PDB entry 5NIL | electron microscopy, 5.30 A resolution (low resolution: residue-level contacts below are approximate; hydrogen-bond / salt-bridge calls are withheld) | chains D and E of the 11 polymer chains in the assembly

# Chain D (and E)
Protein: Macrolide export protein MacA
Source organism: Escherichia coli (strain K12)
Notes: chain E of this document is another copy of the same molecule, construct and numbering; everything in this record applies to it too
UniProt: P75830 (MACA_ECOLI); residue numbers follow UniProt; this construct covers 1-371
Sequence (371 residues; row label = number of the first residue in the row):
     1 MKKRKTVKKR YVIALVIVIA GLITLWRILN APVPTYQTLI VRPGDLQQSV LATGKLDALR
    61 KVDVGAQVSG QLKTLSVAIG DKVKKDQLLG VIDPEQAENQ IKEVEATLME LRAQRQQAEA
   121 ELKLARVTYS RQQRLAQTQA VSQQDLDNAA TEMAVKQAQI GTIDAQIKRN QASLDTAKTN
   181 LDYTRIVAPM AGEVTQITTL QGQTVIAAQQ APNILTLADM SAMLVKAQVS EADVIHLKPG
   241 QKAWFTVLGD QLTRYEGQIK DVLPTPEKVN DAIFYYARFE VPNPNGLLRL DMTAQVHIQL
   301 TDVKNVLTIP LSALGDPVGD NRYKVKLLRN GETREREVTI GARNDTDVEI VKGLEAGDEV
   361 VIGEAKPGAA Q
Unresolved in the structure: 1-31
Differences from the reference sequence: conflict Gln139 (Lys in P75830), Asn148 (Thr in P75830), Gln251 (Pro in P75830)
What the authors report for this chain:
  - mutagenesis - Q209A: unchanged growth in response to erythromycin

# Chain D / chain E interface
Residue-residue contacts (54):
  Gly70(D) - Gln67(E)
  Gln71(D) - Gln67(E)
  Ile79(D) - Leu263(E)
  Asp93(D) - Tyr183(E)
  Gln96(D) - Thr176(E)
  Gln96(D) - Thr179(E)
  Asn99(D) - Thr176(E)
  Lys102(D) - Asp175(E)
  Glu103(D) - Ser173(E)
  Ala106(D) - Ala165(E)
  Ala106(D) - Lys168(E)
  Ala106(D) - Arg169(E)
  Thr107(D) - Arg169(E)
  Glu110(D) - Thr162(E)
  Glu110(D) - Ala165(E)
  Glu110(D) - Gln166(E)
  Glu110(D) - Arg169(E)
  Ala113(D) - Ala158(E)
  Ala113(D) - Thr162(E)
  Gln117(D) - Val155(E)
  Leu124(D) - Asn148(E)
  Leu124(D) - Thr151(E)
  Val127(D) - Asp147(E)
  Arg131(D) - Gln144(E)
  Arg131(D) - Asp147(E)
  Thr195(D) - Pro264(E)
  Thr195(D) - Thr265(E)
  Gln196(D) - Thr265(E)
  Leu200(D) - Lys61(E)
  Gln201(D) - Val62(E)
  Gln203(D) - Asp63(E)
  Thr204(D) - Gly65(E)
  Thr204(D) - Ala66(E)
  Thr204(D) - Gln67(E)
  Thr204(D) - Ala211(E)
  Ile206(D) - Ala207(E)
  Ile206(D) - Gln209(E)
  Ala208(D) - Ala208(E)
  Gln209(D) - Gln209(E)
  Gln210(D) - Gln209(E)
  Gly249(D) - Ala232(E)
  Gly249(D) - Ile235(E)
  Gln251(D) - Arg322(E)
  Leu287(D) - Ile235(E)
  Arg289(D) - Val234(E)
  Arg289(D) - Tyr275(E)
  Leu290(D) - Pro266(E)
  Leu290(D) - Tyr275(E)
  Asp291(D) - Pro266(E)
  Asp291(D) - Ile273(E)
  Asp291(D) - Tyr275(E)
  Met292(D) - Val234(E)
  Met292(D) - Tyr275(E)
  Thr293(D) - Glu231(E)
Other interface residues (no listed pair), chain D (45 interface residues in all): Glu95, Met109, Gln114, Ala120, Glu121, Thr128, Val194, Gly202, Val205, Asp250, Leu252
Other interface residues (no listed pair), chain E (44 interface residues in all): Gln143, Ala154, Ala172, Pro189, Val262, Thr339, Gly341

# Overview
45 residues of chain D face 44 of chain E across their interface. From the paper: Q209A of chain D leaves
growth in response to erythromycin unchanged.
Both chains are Macrolide export protein MacA (Escherichia coli (strain K12)). Entry 5NIL (Structure of the
MacAB-TolC ABC-type tripartite multidrug efflux pump-MacB section) was determined by electron microscopy
together with 5NIK from the same study.
